PDB entry 6NY6 | X-ray diffraction, 3.74 A resolution | chains A and D of the 23 polymer chains in the assembly

== Chain A ==
Molecule: 16S rRNA
Source organism: Thermus thermophilus HB8
Sequence (1523 nucleotides; numbered 0 to 1544 plus 24 insertion-coded residues; 46 numbers in that range are skipped by the numbering (no residue carries them; nothing is unmodelled there); the number before each row is that of its first residue; a row labelled like 190A-190L holds insertion residues (190A, then the next letters in order); numbering starts at 0):
     0 UUUGUUGGAG AGUUUGAUCC UGGCUCAGGG UGAACGCUGG CGGCGUGCCU AAGACAUGCA
    60 AGUCGUGCGG G
    73 CCGCGGGGUU UU
    88 ACUCCG
    95 UGGUC
   101 AGCGGCGGAC GGGUGAGUAA CGCGUGGGU
  129A G
   130 ACCUACCCGG AAGAGGGGGA CAACCCGGGG AAACUCGGGC UAAUCCCCCA UGUGGACCCG
   190 C
190A-190L CCCUUGGGGUGU
   191 GUCCAAAGGG CUUU
   216 GCCCGCUUCC GGAUGGGCCC GCGUCCCAUC AGCUAGUUGG UGGGGUAAUG GCCCACCAAG
   276 GCGACGACGG GUAGCCGGUC UGAGAGGAUG GCCGGCCACA GGGGCACUGA GACACGGGCC
   336 CCACUCCUAC GGGAGGCAGC AGUUAGGAAU CUUCCGCAAU GGGCGCAAGC CUGACGGAGC
   396 GACGCCGCUU GGAGGAAGAA GCCCUUCGGG GUGUAAACUC CUGAA
   442 CCCGGGACGA AACCCCCGAC GA
   474 GGGGACUGAC GGUACCGGG
   494 GUAAUAGCGC CGGCCAACUC CGUGCCAGCA GCCGCGGUAA UACGGAGGGC GCGAGCGUUA
   554 CCCGGAUUCA CUGGGCGUAA AGGGCGUGUA GGCGGCCUGG GGCGUCCCAU GUGAAAGACC
   614 ACGGCUCAAC CGUGGGGGAG CGUGGGAUAC GCUCAGGCUA GACGGUGGGA GAGGGUGGUG
   674 GAAUUCCCGG AGUAGCGGUG AAAUGCGCAG AUACCGGGAG GAACGCCGAU GGCGAAGGCA
   734 GCCACCUGGU CCACCCGUGA CGCUGAGGCG CGAAAGCGUG GGGAGCAAAC CGGAUUAGAU
   794 ACCCGGGUAG UCCACGCCCU AAACGAUGCG CGCUAGGUCU CUGGGUCU
   848 CCUGGGGGCC GAAGCUAACG CGUUAAGCGC GCCGCCUGGG GAGUACGGCC GCAAGGCUGA
   908 AACUCAAAGG AAUUGACGGG GGCCCGCACA AGCGGUGGAG CAUGUGGUUU AAUUCGAAGC
   968 AACGCGAAGA ACCUUACCAG GCCUUGACAU GCUAGG
 1003A G
  1004 AACCCGGGUG AAAGCCUGGG GUGCCCC
1030A-1030D GCGA
  1031 GGGGAGCCCU AGCACAGGUG CUGCAUGGCC GUCGUCAGCU CGUGCCGUGA GGUGUUGGGU
  1091 UAAGUCCCGC AACGAGCGCA ACCCCCGCCG UUAGUUGCCA GCGGUUCGGC CGGGCACUCU
  1151 AACGGGACUG CCCGCGAAA
  1171 GCGGGAGGAA GGAGGGGACG ACGUCUGGUC AGCAUGGCCC UUACGGCCUG GGCGACACAC
  1231 GUGCUACAAU GCCCACUACA AAGCGAUGCC ACCCGGCAAC GGGGAGCUAA UCGCAAAAAG
  1291 GUGGGCCCAG UUCGGAUUGG GGUCUGCAAC CCGACCCCAU GAAGCCGGAA UCGCUAGUAA
  1351 UCGCGGAUCA G
 1361A C
  1362 CAUGCCGCGG UGAAUACGUU CCCGGGCCUU GUACACACCG CCCGUCACGC CAUGGGAGCG
  1422 GGCUCUACCC GAAGUCGCCG GG
  1446 AGCCUACGGG
  1459 CAGGCGCCGA GGGUAGGGCC CGUGACUGGG GCGAAGUCGU AACAAGGUAG CUGUACCGGA
  1519 AGGUGCGGCU GGAUCA
1534A-1534E CCUCC
  1539 CUUUCU
Not modelled in the structure: 0-4, 1534A-1534E
Modified / non-standard residues: PSU (pseudouridine-5'-monophosphate) at position 1540; PSU (pseudouridine-5'-monophosphate) at position 1541
Bound ions: Mg2+ site 1 near U5 (its only coordinating residue here); Mg2+ site 2 near G7 (its only coordinating residue here); Mg2+ site 3: G11, U12, G22; Mg2+ site 4 near G21 (its only coordinating residue here); Mg2+ site 5 near G38 (its only coordinating residue here); Mg2+ site 6: C48, U114, G115; Mg2+ site 7 near A53 (its only coordinating residue here); Mg2+ site 8: G111, G112; Mg2+ site 9: A116, G117, G289; Mg2+ site 10: G124, U125, G236; Mg2+ site 11: U133, U229, G230; Mg2+ site 12 near A151 (its only coordinating residue here); 93 more Mg2+ sites not listed

== Chain D ==
Molecule: 30S ribosomal protein S4
Source organism: Thermus thermophilus HB8
UniProtKB: P80373 (RS4_THET8); residues 1-209 here = UniProt positions 1-209
Sequence (209 residues; row label = number of the first residue in the row):
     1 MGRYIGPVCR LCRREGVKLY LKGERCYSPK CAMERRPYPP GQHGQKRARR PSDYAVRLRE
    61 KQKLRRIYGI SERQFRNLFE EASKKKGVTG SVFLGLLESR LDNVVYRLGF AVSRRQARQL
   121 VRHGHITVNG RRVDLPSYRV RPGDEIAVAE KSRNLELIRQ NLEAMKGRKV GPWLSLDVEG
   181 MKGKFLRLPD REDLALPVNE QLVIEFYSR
Not modelled in the structure: 1
Bound ions: 4Fe-4S cluster Fe: Cys-12, Lys-18, Cys-26
Small-molecule neighbours: 4Fe-4S cluster (SF4): Val-8, Cys-9, Cys-12, Lys-18, Tyr-20, Leu-21, Lys-22, Arg-25, Cys-26, Cys-31, Ala-32

== Interface between chain A and chain D ==
Contacting residue pairs (112):
  U5(A) / Lys-86(D)  hydrogen bond to the base
  G6(A) / Lys-84(D)  salt bridge to the phosphate
  A8(A) / Glu-205(D)  hydrogen bond to the base
  A8(A) / Ser-208(D)  base contact
  A8(A) / Arg-209(D)  base contact
  A26(A) / Arg-209(D)  sugar contact
  G27(A) / Arg-209(D)  sugar contact
  C400(A) / Arg-73(D)  salt bridge to the phosphate
  C401(A) / Arg-73(D)  salt bridge to the phosphate
  C401(A) / Asn-77(D)  phosphate contact
  G402(A) / Gln-74(D)  phosphate contact
  G402(A) / Ser-137(D)  hydrogen bond to the phosphate
  C403(A) / Gln-74(D)  phosphate contact
  C403(A) / Arg-118(D)  phosphate contact
  C403(A) / Arg-122(D)  sugar contact
  C403(A) / Pro-136(D)  phosphate contact
  C403(A) / Ser-137(D)  hydrogen bond to the phosphate
  U404(A) / Arg-118(D)  salt bridge to the phosphate
  U404(A) / Arg-122(D)  sugar contact
  U405(A) / Arg-3(D)  salt bridge to the phosphate
  G406(A) / Arg-3(D)  hydrogen bond to the phosphate
  G406(A) / Ile-5(D)  phosphate contact
  G406(A) / Gln-119(D)  hydrogen bond to the base
  G407(A) / Arg-3(D)  salt bridge to the phosphate
  G407(A) / Ser-113(D)  phosphate contact
  G407(A) / Arg-115(D)  salt bridge to the phosphate
  G407(A) / Gln-116(D)  hydrogen bond to the sugar
  G407(A) / Gln-119(D)  hydrogen bond to the sugar
  A408(A) / Leu-21(D)  phosphate contact
  A408(A) / Lys-22(D)  phosphate contact
  A408(A) / Ser-113(D)  hydrogen bond to the phosphate
  A408(A) / Gln-116(D)  hydrogen bond to the sugar
  G409(A) / Lys-22(D)  phosphate contact
  G409(A) / Glu-24(D)  hydrogen bond to the phosphate
  G409(A) / Arg-25(D)  hydrogen bond to the phosphate
  G410(A) / Lys-22(D)  hydrogen bond to the base
  G410(A) / Arg-25(D)  salt bridge to the phosphate
  G410(A) / Lys-30(D)  salt bridge to the phosphate
  A411(A) / Arg-25(D)  salt bridge to the phosphate
  A411(A) / Lys-30(D)  salt bridge to the phosphate
  A412(A) / Arg-35(D)  salt bridge to the phosphate
  G413(A) / Arg-35(D)  base contact
  G413(A) / Arg-36(D)  base contact
  G425(A) / Tyr-38(D)  hydrogen bond to the phosphate
  G425(A) / Gln-42(D)  base contact
  G426(A) / Arg-13(D)  phosphate contact
  G426(A) / Arg-36(D)  salt bridge to the phosphate
  G426(A) / Tyr-38(D)  hydrogen bond to the phosphate
  G426(A) / Gly-41(D)  phosphate contact
  G426(A) / Gln-42(D)  hydrogen bond to the sugar
  U427(A) / Arg-10(D)  phosphate contact
  U427(A) / Arg-13(D)  salt bridge to the phosphate
  U427(A) / Arg-36(D)  salt bridge to the phosphate
  U427(A) / Pro-40(D)  phosphate contact
  G428(A) / Pro-7(D)  phosphate contact
  G428(A) / Arg-10(D)  salt bridge to the phosphate
  G428(A) / Arg-13(D)  hydrogen bond to the phosphate
  G428(A) / Arg-36(D)  hydrogen bond to the sugar
  U429(A) / Cys-9(D)  sugar contact
  U429(A) / Arg-13(D)  salt bridge to the phosphate
  U429(A) / Lys-22(D)  hydrogen bond to the phosphate
  U429(A) / Arg-25(D)  hydrogen bond to the sugar
  U429(A) / Arg-36(D)  salt bridge to the phosphate
  A430(A) / Gly-6(D)  phosphate contact
  A430(A) / Pro-7(D)  phosphate contact
  A430(A) / Val-8(D)  hydrogen bond to the phosphate
  A430(A) / Cys-9(D)  hydrogen bond to the phosphate
  A430(A) / Lys-22(D)  salt bridge to the phosphate
  C436(A) / Glu-156(D)  sugar contact
  C436(A) / Leu-157(D)  sugar contact
  U437(A) / His-123(D)  hydrogen bond to the sugar
  U437(A) / His-125(D)  hydrogen bond to the sugar
  U437(A) / Leu-155(D)  sugar contact
  G438(A) / His-123(D)  sugar contact
  G438(A) / His-125(D)  salt bridge to the phosphate
  C489(A) / Arg-131(D)  salt bridge to the phosphate
  C489(A) / Arg-132(D)  salt bridge to the phosphate
  G490(A) / Arg-132(D)  salt bridge to the phosphate
  G490(A) / Lys-151(D)  salt bridge to the phosphate
  G491(A) / Lys-151(D)  salt bridge to the phosphate
  A496(A) / Gln-119(D)  base contact
  C508(A) / Tyr-54(D)  sugar contact
  A509(A) / Ser-52(D)  hydrogen bond to the phosphate
  A509(A) / Ala-55(D)  sugar contact
  C511(A) / His-43(D)  hydrogen bond to the base
  U512(A) / His-43(D)  sugar contact
  G540(A) / Gln-42(D)  base contact
  G541(A) / Gly-41(D)  hydrogen bond to the sugar
  G542(A) / Arg-10(D)  salt bridge to the phosphate
  G542(A) / Arg-14(D)  phosphate contact
  G542(A) / Gly-41(D)  sugar contact
  C543(A) / Arg-10(D)  salt bridge to the phosphate
  C543(A) / Arg-14(D)  salt bridge to the phosphate
  C543(A) / Arg-59(D)  phosphate contact
  G544(A) / Arg-59(D)  salt bridge to the phosphate
  G544(A) / Gln-62(D)  hydrogen bond to the phosphate
  G544(A) / Arg-66(D)  salt bridge to the phosphate
  C545(A) / Lys-61(D)  salt bridge to the phosphate
  C545(A) / Gln-62(D)  hydrogen bond to the phosphate
  C545(A) / Arg-65(D)  salt bridge to the phosphate
  C545(A) / Glu-72(D)  phosphate contact
  G546(A) / Glu-72(D)  hydrogen bond to the phosphate
  G546(A) / Arg-73(D)  hydrogen bond to the phosphate
  A547(A) / Gly-2(D)  hydrogen bond to the phosphate
  C613(A) / Lys-84(D)  phosphate contact
  G616(A) / Arg-141(D)  salt bridge to the phosphate
  U619(A) / Val-133(D)  base contact
  U619(A) / Asp-134(D)  hydrogen bond to the base
  U619(A) / Leu-135(D)  base contact
  C620(A) / Leu-135(D)  base contact
  C620(A) / Ser-137(D)  base contact
  C620(A) / Tyr-138(D)  sugar contact
Interface residues without a listed pair, chain A (53 interface residues in all): G28, C418, C488, A510, C615
Interface residues without a listed pair, chain D (70 interface residues in all): Tyr-4, Gly-23, Ala-32, Gln-45, Leu-58, Ser-71, Arg-76, Val-112, Arg-139, Phe-206

== In short ==
Chain A and chain D form an interface of 53 and 70 residues respectively; the contacts include 33 hydrogen
bonds and 33 salt bridges. Polar pairs include U5(A)/Lys-86(D), A8(A)/Glu-205(D) and G406(A)/Gln-119(D). Bound
to chain D: 4Fe-4S cluster. G11(A), U12(A) and G22(A) coordinate Mg2+ site 3.
Chain A is 16S rRNA and chain D is 30S ribosomal protein S4, both from Thermus thermophilus HB8; the
structure, Structure of dimeric Escherichia coli toxin YoeB bound to the Thermus thermophilus 30S ribosome,
was determined by X-ray diffraction.
